8A0W - chains B and C of the 4 polymer chains in the assembly; structure by X-ray diffraction, 2.33 A resolution.

Chain B:
Molecule: Antitoxin HigA-2
Source organism: Vibrio cholerae
UniProt: Q9KMA5 (HIGA2_VIBCH); residues 2-104 here = UniProt positions 2-104
Chain sequence (103 residues; numbered 2 to 104; the number before each row is that of its first residue):
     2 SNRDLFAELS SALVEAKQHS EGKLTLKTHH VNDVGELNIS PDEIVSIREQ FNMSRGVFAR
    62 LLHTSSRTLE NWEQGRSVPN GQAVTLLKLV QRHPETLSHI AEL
Unresolved in the structure: 2-36
UniProt features mapped onto this chain:
  - DNA-binding region: Arg56 to Gln75 (H-T-H motif)
What the authors report for this chain:
  - binding site for the 17-nt DNA strand: Arg68, Asn72, Arg77
  - binding site for the 17-nt DNA strand (chain C): Arg68, Glu71, Asn72, Arg77
  - specificity-determining residues: Arg68, Glu71, Asn72, Arg77

Chain C:
Molecule: 17-nt DNA strand
Sequence (17 nucleotides; numbered 1 to 17; the number before each row is that of its first residue):
     1 GTACGCTTGG TGCGTAC

How chain B and chain C interact:
Pairs across the interface - 11 pairs, chain B then chain C:
  Arg56(B) - DG1(C)  phosphate contact
  Arg56(B) - DT2(C)  salt bridge to the phosphate
  Arg68(B) - DA3(C)  base contact
  Glu71(B) - DT2(C)  base contact
  Glu71(B) - DA3(C)  hydrogen bond to the base
  Gln75(B) - DT2(C)  hydrogen bond to the phosphate
  Gln75(B) - DA3(C)  base contact
  Arg77(B) - DA3(C)  sugar contact
  Arg77(B) - DC4(C)  salt bridge to the phosphate
  Arg77(B) - DG5(C)  hydrogen bond to the base
  Arg77(B) - DC6(C)  base contact

In short:
5 residues of chain B and 6 residues of chain C are in contact; the contacts include 3 hydrogen bonds and 2
salt bridges. Polar pairs include Glu71(B)-DA3(C), Arg77(B)-DG5(C) and Gln75(B)-DT2(C). From the paper: a
binding site for the 17-nt DNA strand (chain C) at Arg68(B), Glu71(B) and Asn72(B) among others; a binding
site for the 17-nt DNA strand at Arg68(B), Asn72(B) and Arg77(B).
Chain B is Antitoxin HigA-2 (Vibrio cholerae) and chain C is a 17-nt DNA strand; the structure, Crystal
structure of the HigA2 antitoxin in complex with operator DNA, was determined by X-ray diffraction.
